PDB entry 8WMU | X-ray diffraction, 2.70 A resolution | chains A and F of the 6 polymer chains in the assembly

Chain A:
Protein: Detyrosinated tubulin alpha-1B chain
From: Sus scrofa
UniProtKB: Q2XVP4 (TBA1B_PIG); residues 1-440 here = UniProt positions 1-440
Chain sequence (440 residues; each row starts with the number of its first residue):
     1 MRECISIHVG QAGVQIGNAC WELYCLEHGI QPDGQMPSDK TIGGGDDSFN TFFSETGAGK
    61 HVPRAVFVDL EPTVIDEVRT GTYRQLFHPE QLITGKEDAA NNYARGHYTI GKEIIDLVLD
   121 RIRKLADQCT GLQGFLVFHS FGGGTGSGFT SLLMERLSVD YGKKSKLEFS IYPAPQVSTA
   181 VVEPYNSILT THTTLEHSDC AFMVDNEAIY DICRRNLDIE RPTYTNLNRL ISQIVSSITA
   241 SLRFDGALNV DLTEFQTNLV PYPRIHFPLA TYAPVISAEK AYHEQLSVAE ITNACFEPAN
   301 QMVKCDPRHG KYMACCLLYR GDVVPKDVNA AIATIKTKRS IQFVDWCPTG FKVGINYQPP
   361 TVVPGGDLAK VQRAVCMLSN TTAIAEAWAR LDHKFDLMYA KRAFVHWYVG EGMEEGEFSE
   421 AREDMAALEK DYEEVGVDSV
Unresolved in the structure: 281-283, 438-440
Metal / ion sites: Ca2+: D39, T41, G44, E55
Residues lining bound ligands:
  - A1D55 ((5S,5AS,8AR,9R)-5-(quinolin-6-ylamino)-9-(3,4,5-trimethoxyphenyl)-5A,6,8A,9-tetrahydro-5H-[2]benzofuro[6,5-f][1,3]benzodioxol-8-one): N101, S178, T179, A180, V181, E183, Y224
  - GTP (guanosine-5'-triphosphate): G10, Q11, A12, Q15, I16, D69, D98, A99, A100, N101, S140, G142, G143, G144, T145, G146, I171, P173, V177, S178, T179, E183, N206, Y224, L227, N228, I231
Curated features (UniProtKB/Swiss-Prot):
  - motif: M1 to C4 (MREC motif)
  - active site: E254
  - binding site (GTP): G10, Q11, A12, Q15, E71, A99, S140, G143, G144, T145, G146, T179, E183, N206, Y224, N228, L252
  - binding site (Mg(2+)): E71
  - modified residue: K40 (N6,N6,N6-trimethyllysine), S48 (Phosphoserine), S232 (Phosphoserine), Y282 (3'-nitrotyrosine), R339 (Omega-N-methylarginine), S439 (Phosphoserine)
  - cross-link (Glycyl lysine isopeptide (Lys-Gly)): K326 (interchain with G-Cter in ubiquitin), K370 (interchain with G-Cter in ubiquitin)

Chain F:
Protein: Tubulin--tyrosine ligase
From: Gallus gallus
Notes: EC 6.3.2.25
UniProtKB: A0A8C9FGJ1 (A0A8C9FGJ1_PAVCR); residue numbers follow UniProt; this construct covers 1-378
Chain sequence (380 residues; row label = number of the first residue in the row):
     1 MYTFVVRDEN SSVYAEVSRL LLATGQWKRL RKDNPRFNLM LGERNRLPFG RLGHEPGLVQ
    61 LVNYYRGADK LCRKASLVKL IKTSPELSES CTWFPESYVI YPTNLKTPVA PAQNGIRHLI
   121 NNTRTDEREV FLAAYNRRRE GREGNVWIAK SSAGAKGEGI LISSEASELL DFIDEQGQVH
   181 VIQKYLEKPL LLEPGHRKFD IRSWVLVDHL YNIYLYREGV LRTSSEPYNS ANFQDKTCHL
   241 TNHCIQKEYS KNYGRYEEGN EMFFEEFNQY LMDALNTTLE NSILLQIKHI IRSCLMCIEP
   301 AISTKHLHYQ SFQLFGFDFM VDEELKVWLI EVNGAPACAQ KLYAELCQGI VDVAISSVFP
   361 LADTGQKTSQ PTSIFIKLHH
Unresolved in the structure: 89-90, 102-128, 150-161, 173-179, 231-234, 248-251, 362-372
Construct notes: expression tag (379-380)
Residues lining bound ligands: AMP-PCP (ACP; phosphomethylphosphonic acid adenylate ester): P95, I148, Q183, K184, Y185, L186, K198, D200, R202, R222, H239, L240, T241, N242, D318, M320, I330, E331, N333

Interface between chain A and chain F:
Pairs across the interface - 22 pairs, chain A then chain F:
  Q176(A) with H54(F); P56(F)
  E207(A) with G53(F); H54(F), salt bridge
  P298(A) with H306(F); L307(F), hydrophobic
  K304(A) with H54(F)
  C305(A) with H308(F)
  D306(A) with R66(F)
  R308(A) with P300(F), hydrogen bond (side chain-backbone); A301(F), hydrogen bond (side chain-backbone); I302(F); S303(F), hydrogen bond (side chain-backbone); L307(F)
  H309(A) with R66(F); G67(F); A301(F)
  S340(A) with A301(F)
  E386(A) with R66(F), salt bridge
  R390(A) with G50(F); H54(F)
  H393(A) with R51(F)
Other interface residues (no listed pair), chain A (15 interface residues in all): P175, A299, K338

Overview:
15 residues of chain A and 14 residues of chain F are in contact; the contacts include 3 hydrogen bonds and 2
salt bridges. Polar pairs include E207(A)-H54(F), E386(A)-R66(F) and R308(A)-P300(F). Bound to chain A: GTP
and compound A1D55. Chain F binds AMP-PCP.
Here chain A is Detyrosinated tubulin alpha-1B chain (Sus scrofa) and chain F is Tubulin--tyrosine ligase
(Gallus gallus). Entry 8WMU (Structural basis of tubulin and heterocyclic podophyllotoxins complex for
anticancer agents with dual-binding sites) was determined by X-ray diffraction.
